Entry 5EXD (X-ray diffraction, 2.50 A resolution); this record covers chains C and F of the 6 polymer chains in the assembly.

== Chain C (and F) ==
Name: Oxalate oxidoreductase subunit beta
From: Moorella thermoacetica (strain ATCC 39073)
Notes: EC 1.2.7.10; chain F of this document is another copy of the same molecule, construct and numbering; everything in this record applies to it too
UniProt: Q2RI42 (OORB_MOOTA); residues 1-314 here = UniProt positions 1-314
Amino-acid sequence (314 residues; row label = number of the first residue in the row):
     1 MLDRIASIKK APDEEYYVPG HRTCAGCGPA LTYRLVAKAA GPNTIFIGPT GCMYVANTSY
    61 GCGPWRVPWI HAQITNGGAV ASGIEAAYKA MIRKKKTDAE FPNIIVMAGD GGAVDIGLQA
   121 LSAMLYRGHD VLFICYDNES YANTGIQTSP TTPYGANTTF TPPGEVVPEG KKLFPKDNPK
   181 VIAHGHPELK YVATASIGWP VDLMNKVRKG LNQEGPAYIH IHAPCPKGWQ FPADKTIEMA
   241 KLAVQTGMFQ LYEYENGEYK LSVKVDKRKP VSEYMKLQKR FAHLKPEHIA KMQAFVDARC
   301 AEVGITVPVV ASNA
Not modelled in the structure: 313-314 (chain F: 311-314)
Ion coordination: 4Fe-4S cluster Fe: Cys24, Cys27, Cys52, Cys225; Mg2+: Asp110, Asn138, Ser140 (together with thiamine diphosphate)
Residues lining bound ligands:
  - 4Fe-4S cluster (SF4): Thr23, Cys24, Cys27, Pro29, Cys52, Met53, Asn138, Ala142, Ile146, Cys225, Pro226, Lys227
  - thiamine diphosphate (TPP): Thr50, Gly51, Cys52, Met53, Ile74, Thr75, Gly109, Asp110, Gly111, Gly112, Ile116, Tyr136, Asn138, Ser140, Tyr141, Ala142, Asn143, Thr144
Curated features (UniProtKB/Swiss-Prot):
  - binding site ([4Fe-4S] cluster): Cys24, Cys27, Cys52, Cys225
What the authors report for this chain:
  - binding site for the ligand O2T: Asn143

== Interface between chain C and chain F ==
Contacting residue pairs (45):
  Asp115(C) with Gln119(F)
  Ile116(C) with Gln119(F), hydrogen bond (backbone-side chain)
  Gly117(C) with Gln119(F)
  Leu118(C) with Gln119(F); Ser122(F)
  Gln119(C) with Asp115(F); Ile116(F), hydrogen bond (side chain-backbone); Gly117(F); Leu118(F); Gln119(F), hydrogen bond (backbone-side chain)
  Ser122(C) with Leu118(F); Lys176(F), hydrogen bond
  Tyr126(C) with Ser149(F), hydrogen bond (side chain-backbone); Pro150(F); Lys171(F), hydrogen bond; Leu173(F); Phe174(F); Lys176(F)
  Arg127(C) with Leu173(F)
  Ser149(C) with Tyr126(F), hydrogen bond (backbone-side chain)
  Pro150(C) with Tyr126(F)
  Lys171(C) with Tyr126(F), hydrogen bond
  Leu173(C) with Tyr126(F); Arg127(F)
  Phe174(C) with Tyr126(F)
  Pro175(C) with Pro187(F)
  Lys176(C) with Ser122(F), hydrogen bond; Tyr126(F); Gly185(F); His186(F)
  Asp177(C) with Gly185(F), hydrogen bond (backbone-backbone)
  Lys180(C) with His184(F)
  Val181(C) with Val181(F); His184(F); Gly185(F); His186(F)
  His184(C) with Lys180(F); Val181(F); His184(F), hydrogen bond
  Gly185(C) with Lys176(F); Asp177(F), hydrogen bond (backbone-backbone); Val181(F)
  His186(C) with Lys176(F); Val181(F)
  Pro187(C) with Pro175(F)
Also at the interface, not in a pair above, chain C (25 interface residues in all): Ala123, Glu188, Phe295
Also at the interface, not in a pair above, chain F (25 interface residues in all): Ala123, Glu188, Phe295

== Overview ==
Chain C and chain F each contribute 25 residues to their interface; the contacts include 12 hydrogen bonds.
Among the polar pairs are Ile116(C)-Gln119(F), Gln119(C)-Gln119(F) and Ser122(C)-Lys176(F). Chain C binds
4Fe-4S cluster and thiamine diphosphate. UniProt lists 4 [4Fe-4S] cluster-binding residues on chain C. From
the paper: a binding site for the ligand O2T at Asn143(C).
Chain C and chain F are both Oxalate oxidoreductase subunit beta (Moorella thermoacetica (strain ATCC 39073));
the structure, Crystal structure of oxalate oxidoreductase from Moorella thermoacetica bound with
carboxy-di-oxido-methyl-TPP (COOM-TPP) intermediate, was determined by X-ray diffraction together with 5EXE
from the same study.
